Entry 7MY2 (electron microscopy, 2.65 A resolution); this record covers chains E and H of the 6 polymer chains in the assembly.

[Chain E]
Molecule: Spike glycoprotein
Organism: Severe acute respiratory syndrome coronavirus 2
UniProtKB: P0DTC2 (SPIKE_SARS2); numbering as in UniProt (aligned over 1-1208)
Chain sequence (1288 residues; each row starts with the number of its first residue):
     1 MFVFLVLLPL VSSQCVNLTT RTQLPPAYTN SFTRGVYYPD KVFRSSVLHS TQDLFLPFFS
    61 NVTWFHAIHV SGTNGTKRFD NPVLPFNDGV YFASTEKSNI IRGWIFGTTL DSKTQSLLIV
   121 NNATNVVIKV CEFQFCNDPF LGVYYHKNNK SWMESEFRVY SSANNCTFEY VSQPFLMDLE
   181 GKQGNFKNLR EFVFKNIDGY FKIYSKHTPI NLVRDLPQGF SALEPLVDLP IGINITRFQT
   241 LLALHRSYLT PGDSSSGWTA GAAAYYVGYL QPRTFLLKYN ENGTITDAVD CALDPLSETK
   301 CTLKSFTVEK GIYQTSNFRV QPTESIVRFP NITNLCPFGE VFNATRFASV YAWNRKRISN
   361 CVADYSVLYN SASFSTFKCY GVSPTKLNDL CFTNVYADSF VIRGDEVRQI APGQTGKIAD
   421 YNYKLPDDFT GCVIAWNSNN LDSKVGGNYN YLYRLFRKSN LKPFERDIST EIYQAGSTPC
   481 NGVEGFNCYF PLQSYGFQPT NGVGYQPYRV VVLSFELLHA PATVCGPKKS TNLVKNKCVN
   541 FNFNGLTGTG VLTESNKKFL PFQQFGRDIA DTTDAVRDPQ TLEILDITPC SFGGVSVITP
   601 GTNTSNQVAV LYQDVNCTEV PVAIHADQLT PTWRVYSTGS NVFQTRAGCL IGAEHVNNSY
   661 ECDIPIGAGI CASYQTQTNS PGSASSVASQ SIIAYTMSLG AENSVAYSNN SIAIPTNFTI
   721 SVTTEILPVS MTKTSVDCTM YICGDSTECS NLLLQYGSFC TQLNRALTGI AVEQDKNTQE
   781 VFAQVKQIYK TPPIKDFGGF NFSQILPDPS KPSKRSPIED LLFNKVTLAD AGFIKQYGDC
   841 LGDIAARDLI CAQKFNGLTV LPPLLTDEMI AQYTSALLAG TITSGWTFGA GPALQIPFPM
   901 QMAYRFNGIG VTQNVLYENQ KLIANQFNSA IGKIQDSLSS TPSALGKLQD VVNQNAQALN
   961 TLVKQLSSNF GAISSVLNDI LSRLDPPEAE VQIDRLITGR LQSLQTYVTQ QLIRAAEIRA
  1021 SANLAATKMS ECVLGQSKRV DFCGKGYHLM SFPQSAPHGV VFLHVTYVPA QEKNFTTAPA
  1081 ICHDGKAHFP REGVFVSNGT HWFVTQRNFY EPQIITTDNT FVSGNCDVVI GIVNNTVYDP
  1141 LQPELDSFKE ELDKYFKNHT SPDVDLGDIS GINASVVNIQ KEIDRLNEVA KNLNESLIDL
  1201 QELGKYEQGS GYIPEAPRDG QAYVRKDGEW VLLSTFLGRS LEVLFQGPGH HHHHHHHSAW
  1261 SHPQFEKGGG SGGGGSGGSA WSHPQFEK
Disordered / not traced: 1-25, 67-78, 142-152, 178-185, 247-260, 676-689, 829-851, 1150-1288
Disulfides: Cys131-Cys166, Cys291-Cys301, Cys336-Cys361, Cys379-Cys432, Cys391-Cys525, Cys480-Cys488, Cys538-Cys590, Cys617-Cys649, Cys662-Cys671, Cys738-Cys760, Cys743-Cys749, Cys1032-Cys1043, Cys1082-Cys1126
Glycans and other covalent adducts: N-acetylglucosamine (NAG) linked to Asn61, Asn165, Asn234, Asn282, Asn331, Asn343, Asn603, Asn616, Asn657, Asn709, Asn717, Asn801, Asn1074, Asn1098, Asn1134
Construct notes: engineered mutation Gly682 (Arg in P0DTC2), Ser683 (Arg in P0DTC2), Ser685 (Arg in P0DTC2), Pro817 (Phe in P0DTC2), Pro892 (Ala in P0DTC2), Pro899 (Ala in P0DTC2), Pro942 (Ala in P0DTC2), Pro986 (Lys in P0DTC2), Pro987 (Val in P0DTC2); expression tag (1209-1288)
UniProt features mapped onto this chain:
  - region: Asn280 to Cys301 (Putative superantigen), Arg403 to Asp405 (Integrin-binding motif), Asn448 to Phe456 (Immunodominant HLA epitope recognized by the CD8+), Pro681, Ala684 (Putative superantigen), Ser816 to Tyr837 (Fusion peptide 1), Lys835 to Phe855 (Fusion peptide 2), Asp1163 to Glu1202 (Heptad repeat 2)
  - site: Arg815, Ser816 (Cleavage)
  - glycosylation: Asn17 (N-linked (GlcNAc...) (complex) asparagine), Asn61 (N-linked (GlcNAc...) (hybrid) asparagine), Asn74 (N-linked (GlcNAc...) (complex) asparagine), Asn122 (N-linked (GlcNAc...) (hybrid) asparagine), Asn149 (N-linked (GlcNAc...) (complex) asparagine), Asn165 (N-linked (GlcNAc...) (complex) asparagine), Asn234 (N-linked (GlcNAc...) (high mannose) asparagine), Asn282 (N-linked (GlcNAc...) (complex) asparagine), Thr323 (O-linked (GalNAc) threonine), Ser325 (O-linked (HexNAc...) serine), Asn331 (N-linked (GlcNAc...) (complex) asparagine), Asn343 (N-linked (GlcNAc...) (complex) asparagine), Asn603 (N-linked (GlcNAc...) (hybrid) asparagine), Asn616 (N-linked (GlcNAc...) (complex) asparagine), Asn657 (N-linked (GlcNAc...) (complex) asparagine), Thr676 (O-linked (GlcNAc...) threonine), Thr678 (O-linked (GlcNAc...) threonine), Asn709 (N-linked (GlcNAc...) (high mannose) asparagine), Asn717 (N-linked (GlcNAc...) (hybrid) asparagine), Asn801 (N-linked (GlcNAc...) (hybrid) asparagine) and 6 more in UniProt
  - natural variant: Leu5 (L5F: In strain: Iota/B.1.526), Ser13 (S13I: In strain: Epsilon/B.1.427/B.1.429), Leu18 (L18F: In strain: Beta/B.1.351, Gamma/P.1 and 1 more), Thr19 (T19I: In strain: Omicron/BQ.1.1, Omicron/XBB.1.5 and 1 more; T19R: In strain: Delta/B.1.617.2, Omicron/BA.2 and 4 more), Thr20 (T20N: In strain: Gamma/P.1), Leu24 to Ala27 (sequence variant, change not given here; In strain: Omicron/BA.2, Omicron/BA.2.12.1 and 6 more), Pro26 (P26S: In strain: Gamma/P.1), Gln52 (Q52H: In strain: Omicron/EG.5.1), Ala67 (A67V: In strain: Eta/B.1.525, Omicron/BA.1), His69 to Val70 (deletion: In strain: Alpha/B.1.1.7, Eta/B.1.525 and 5 more), Gly75 (G75V: In strain: Lambda/C.37), Thr76 (T76I: In strain: Lambda/C.37), 82 further natural variant entries in UniProt
  - mutagenesis: His69 to Val70 (Increased incorporation of cleaved spike into virions), Asn121 (N121Q: Partial loss of biliverdin affinity), Arg190 (R190K: Partial loss of biliverdin affinity), Asn234 (N234Q: Increased resistance to neutralizing antibodies), Asn331 (N331Q: Reduced viral infectivity), Asn343 (N343Q: Reduced viral infectivity), Leu452 (L452R: Increased resistance to neutralizing antibodies. Decreases HLA binding to NF9 epitope. Increased binding affinity to human ACE2), Tyr453 (Y453F: Decreased HLA binding to NF9 epitope. Increased binding affinity to human ACE2), Ala475 (A475V: Increased resistance to neutralizing antibodies), Val483 (V483A: Increased resistance to neutralizing antibodies), Glu484 (E484D: Increased replication in human TMEM106B overexpressing cells), Phe490 (F490L: Increased resistance to neutralizing antibodies and human covalescent sera neutralization), 12 further mutagenesis entries in UniProt

[Chain H]
Molecule: Nanobody Nb30
Organism: Mus musculus
Notes: antibody fragment or engineered binder
Chain sequence (131 residues; row label = number of the first residue in the row; a row labelled like 82A-82C holds insertion residues (82A, then the next letters in order)):
     1 QVQLVESGGG LVQAGGSLRL SCAASGLTFS KYAMGWFRQA PGKERKFVAT IS
   52A W
    53 SGDSAFYADS VKGRFTISRD NARNTVYLQM
82A-82C NSL
    83 KPEDTAVYYC AADRGMGY
100A-100D GDFM
   101 DYWGQGTSVT ASSASGAHHH HHH
Disordered / not traced: 1, 114-123
Disulfides: Cys22-Cys92

[How chain E and chain H interact]
Residue-residue contacts (21; chain E residue first):
  Asn370(E) with Asp61(H)
  Ser375(E) with Tyr100(H)
  Thr376(E) with Tyr100(H)
  Lys378(E) with Met98(H); Gly99(H); Tyr100(H)
  Cys379(E) with Trp52A(H); Met98(H), hydrogen bond (backbone-side chain)
  Tyr380(E) with Trp52A(H), hydrophobic; Arg96(H); Gly97(H)
  Gly381(E) with Trp52A(H)
  Val382(E) with Trp52A(H)
  Ser383(E) with Ser56(H)
  Pro384(E) with Phe58(H), hydrophobic
  Thr385(E) with Ser56(H)
  Arg408(E) with Asp100B(H); Phe100C(H)
  Pro412(E) with Arg96(H), hydrogen bond (backbone-side chain)
  Gln414(E) with Phe100C(H); Asp101(H)
Also at the interface, not in a pair above, chain E (17 interface residues in all): Ala372, Gly404, Val407

[In short]
Chain E and chain H form an interface of 17 and 12 residues respectively; the contacts include 2 hydrogen
bonds. Polar pairs include Cys379(E)-Met98(H) and Pro412(E)-Arg96(H). Covalently linked N-acetylglucosamine:
at Asn61(E), Asn165(E), Asn234(E), Asn282(E), Asn331(E) and Asn343(E) and 9 more.
Here chain E is Spike glycoprotein (Severe acute respiratory syndrome coronavirus 2) and chain H is Nanobody
Nb30 (Mus musculus). Entry 7MY2 (CryoEM structure of neutralizing nanobody Nb30 in complex with SARS-CoV2
spike) was determined by electron microscopy, deposited together with 7MY3.
